Entry 1EEX (X-ray diffraction, 1.70 A resolution); this record covers chains L and E of the 6 polymer chains in the assembly.

Chain L:
Molecule: Propanediol dehydratase
Source organism: Klebsiella oxytoca
Notes: EC 4.2.1.28; fragment: alpha chain
UniProt: Q59470 (Q59470_KLEOX); residue numbers follow UniProt; this construct covers 1-554
Chain sequence (554 residues; row label = number of the first residue in the row):
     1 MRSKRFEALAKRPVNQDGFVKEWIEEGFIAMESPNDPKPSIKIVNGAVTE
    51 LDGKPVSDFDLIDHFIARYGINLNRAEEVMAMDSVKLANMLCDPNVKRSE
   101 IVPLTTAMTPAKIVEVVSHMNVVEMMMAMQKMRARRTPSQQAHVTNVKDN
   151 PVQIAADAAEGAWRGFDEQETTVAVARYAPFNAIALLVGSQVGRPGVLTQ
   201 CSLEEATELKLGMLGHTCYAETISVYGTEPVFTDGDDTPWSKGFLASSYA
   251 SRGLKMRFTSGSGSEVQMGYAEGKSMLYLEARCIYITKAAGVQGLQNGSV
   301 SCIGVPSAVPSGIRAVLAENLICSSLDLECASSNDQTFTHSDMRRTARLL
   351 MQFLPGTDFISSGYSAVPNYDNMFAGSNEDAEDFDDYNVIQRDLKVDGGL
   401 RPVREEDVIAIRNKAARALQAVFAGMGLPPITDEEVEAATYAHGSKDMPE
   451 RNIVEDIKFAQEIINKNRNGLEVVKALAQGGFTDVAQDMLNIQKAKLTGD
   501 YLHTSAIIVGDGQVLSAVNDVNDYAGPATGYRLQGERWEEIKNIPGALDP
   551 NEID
Disordered / not traced: 552-554
Bound ions: K+ site 1: Gln-141, Glu-170, Glu-221, Gln-296, Ser-362 (together with s-1,2-propanediol); K+ site 2: Gly-261, Ser-264, Glu-265, Glu-280, Cys-283
Residues lining bound ligands:
  - co-(adenin-9-yl-pentyl)-cobalamin (COY): Thr-172, Val-173, Ser-202, Leu-203, Glu-205, Thr-222, Ser-224, Val-225, Tyr-226, Asp-234, Gly-235, Thr-259, Ser-260, Gly-261, Ser-264, Gln-267, Met-268, Ser-299, Val-300, Ser-301, Cys-302, Gln-336, Met-373, Phe-374, Ala-375
  - s-1,2-propanediol (PGO): Gln-141, His-143, Glu-170, Glu-221, Thr-222, Gln-296, Val-300, Ser-301, Asp-335, Gln-336, Ser-362, Gly-363, Phe-374

Chain E:
Molecule: Propanediol dehydratase
Source organism: Klebsiella oxytoca
Notes: EC 4.2.1.28; fragment: beta chain
UniProt: Q59471 (Q59471_KLEOX); residues 1-224 here = UniProt positions 1-224
Chain sequence (224 residues; each row starts with the number of its first residue):
     1 MEINEKLLRQIIEDVLSEMKGSDKPVSFNAPAASAAPQATPPAGDGFLTE
    51 VGEARQGTQQDEVIIAVGPAFGLAQTVNIVGIPHKSILREVIAGIEEEGI
   101 KARVIRCFKSSDVAFVAVEGNRLSGSGISIGIQSKGTTVIHQQGLPPLSN
   151 LELFPQAPLLTLETYRQIGKNAARYAKRESPQPVPTLNDQMARPKYQAKS
   201 AILHIKETKYVVTGKNPQELRVAL
Disordered / not traced: 1-45, 224
Residues lining bound ligands: co-(adenin-9-yl-pentyl)-cobalamin (COY): Ile-79, Asp-112, Val-113, Ala-114, Lys-135, Thr-137, Leu-148, Asn-150, Leu-153, Phe-154, Pro-155, Gln-156, Ala-157, Pro-158, Asn-188, Arg-193, Tyr-196, Gln-197, Ser-200

Chain L / chain E interface:
Contacting residue pairs - 58 pairs, chain L then chain E:
  Gln-16(L) / Lys-195(E)
  Asp-17(L) / Pro-194(E)
  Gly-18(L) / Pro-194(E)  hydrogen bond (backbone-backbone)
  Val-20(L) / Ile-202(E)  hydrophobic
  Trp-23(L) / Lys-206(E)
  Glu-26(L) / Ile-205(E)
  Glu-26(L) / Lys-209(E)  salt bridge
  Phe-28(L) / Ile-202(E)  hydrophobic
  Val-147(L) / Thr-186(E)
  Arg-177(L) / Asn-150(E)  hydrogen bond (side chain-backbone)
  Arg-177(L) / Leu-151(E)
  Glu-204(L) / Leu-148(E)
  Glu-204(L) / Ser-149(E)
  Asp-234(L) / Ser-110(E)  hydrogen bond
  Asp-234(L) / Asp-112(E)
  Asp-234(L) / Phe-115(E)
  Gly-235(L) / Leu-148(E)
  Asp-236(L) / Phe-115(E)
  Asp-236(L) / Pro-147(E)
  Asp-236(L) / Leu-148(E)
  Val-266(L) / Ile-205(E)
  Gln-267(L) / Gln-197(E)
  Gln-267(L) / Ser-200(E)
  Gln-267(L) / Ala-201(E)
  Gln-267(L) / His-204(E)
  Met-268(L) / His-204(E)  hydrogen bond (backbone-side chain)
  Gly-269(L) / His-204(E)
  Gly-269(L) / Thr-208(E)
  Tyr-270(L) / Thr-208(E)
  Ser-301(L) / Arg-193(E)  hydrogen bond (backbone-side chain)
  Ser-301(L) / Gln-197(E)  hydrogen bond (backbone-side chain)
  Cys-302(L) / Gln-197(E)
  Ile-303(L) / Gln-197(E)
  Gly-304(L) / Gln-197(E)  hydrogen bond (backbone-side chain)
  Gly-304(L) / Ala-198(E)
  Val-305(L) / Gln-197(E)
  Ala-308(L) / Ala-198(E)  hydrophobic
  Gln-336(L) / Arg-193(E)  hydrogen bond
  Thr-337(L) / Gln-190(E)  hydrogen bond (side chain-backbone)
  Thr-337(L) / Met-191(E)
  Thr-337(L) / Arg-193(E)  hydrogen bond (backbone-side chain)
  Thr-337(L) / Pro-194(E)
  Phe-338(L) / Pro-194(E)
  Thr-339(L) / Met-191(E)
  Thr-339(L) / Pro-194(E)
  His-340(L) / Met-191(E)
  His-340(L) / Pro-194(E)
  His-340(L) / Lys-195(E)  hydrogen bond
  Asn-369(L) / Gln-190(E)  hydrogen bond
  Tyr-370(L) / Asn-188(E)
  Asn-372(L) / Asn-188(E)
  Phe-374(L) / Arg-193(E)  hydrogen bond (backbone-side chain)
  Ala-375(L) / Gln-156(E)
  Ala-375(L) / Asn-188(E)
  Ala-375(L) / Gln-190(E)
  Ala-375(L) / Arg-193(E)  hydrogen bond (backbone-side chain)
  Gly-376(L) / Arg-193(E)  hydrogen bond (backbone-side chain)
  Ile-453(L) / Gln-182(E)
Other interface residues (no listed pair), chain L (39 interface residues in all): Ala-174, Thr-207, Thr-233
Other interface residues (no listed pair), chain E (32 interface residues in all): Leu-145, Pro-146, Pro-183, Asp-189, Val-211

In short:
39 residues of chain L and 32 residues of chain E are in contact, with 15 hydrogen bonds and 1 salt bridge.
Polar contacts include Glu-26(L)/Lys-209(E), Arg-177(L)/Asn-150(E) and Asp-234(L)/Ser-110(E).
Co-(adenin-9-yl-pentyl)-cobalamin is bound between chain L and chain E. Ligands of chain L: s-1,2-propanediol.
Chain L is Propanediol dehydratase and chain E is Propanediol dehydratase, both from Klebsiella oxytoca; the
structure, Crystal structure of the diol dehydratase-adeninylpentylcobalamin complex from klebsiella oxytoca,
was determined by X-ray diffraction, deposited together with 1EGV and 1EGM.
